3PY8 - chains A and B of the 3 polymer chains in the assembly; structure by X-ray diffraction, 1.74 A resolution.

== Chain A ==
Name: DNA polymerase I
From: Thermus aquaticus
Notes: EC 2.7.7.7; fragment: DNA polymerase I large fragment
UniProt: P19821 (DPO1_THEAQ); residue numbers follow UniProt; this construct covers 293-832
Sequence (540 residues; numbered 293 to 832; the number before each row is that of its first residue):
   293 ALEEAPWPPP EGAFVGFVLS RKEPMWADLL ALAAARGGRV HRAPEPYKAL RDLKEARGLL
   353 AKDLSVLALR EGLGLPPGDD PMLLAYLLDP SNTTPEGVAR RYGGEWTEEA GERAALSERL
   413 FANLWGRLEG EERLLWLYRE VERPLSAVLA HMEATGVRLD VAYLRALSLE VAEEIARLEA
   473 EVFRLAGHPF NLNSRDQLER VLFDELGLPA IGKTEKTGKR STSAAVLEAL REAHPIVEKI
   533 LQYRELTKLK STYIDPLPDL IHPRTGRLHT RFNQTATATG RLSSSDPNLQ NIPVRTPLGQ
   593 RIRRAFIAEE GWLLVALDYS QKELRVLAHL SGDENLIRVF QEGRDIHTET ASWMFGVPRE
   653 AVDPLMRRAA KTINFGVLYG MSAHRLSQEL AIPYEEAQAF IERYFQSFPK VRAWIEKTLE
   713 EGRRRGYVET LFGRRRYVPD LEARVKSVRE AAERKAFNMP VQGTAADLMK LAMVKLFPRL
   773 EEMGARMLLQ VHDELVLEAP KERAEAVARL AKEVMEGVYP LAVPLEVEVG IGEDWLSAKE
Not modelled in the structure: 293
Sequence notes: engineered mutation Lys-614 (Ile in P19821), Lys-747 (Met in P19821)
Bound ions: Mn2+ site 1 near His-443 (its only coordinating residue here); Mn2+ site 2: Glu-462, Glu-465; Mg2+: Asp-610, Asp-785 (together with 2',3'-dideoxycytidine 5'-triphosphate); Mn2+ site 3: Asp-610, Tyr-611, Asp-785 (together with 2',3'-dideoxycytidine 5'-triphosphate)
Small-molecule neighbours: 2',3'-dideoxycytidine 5'-triphosphate (DCT): Arg-573, Asp-610, Tyr-611, Ser-612, Gln-613, Lys-614, Glu-615, His-639, Arg-659, Lys-663, Thr-664, Phe-667, Asp-785
Reported in the primary citation:
  - mutagenesis - M747K: increased catalytic activity on dAMP
  - binding site for the 16-nt DNA strand: Lys-747
  - mutagenesis - I614K (53-fold), I614K/M747K (56-fold): increased catalytic activity on dAMP incorporation opposite abasic

== Chain B ==
Molecule: 12-nt DNA strand
Sequence (12 nucleotides; row label = number of the first residue in the row):
   101 GACCACGGCG CC
Modified positions: DOC (2',3'-dideoxycytidine-5'-monophosphate) at position 112
Bound ions: Mn2+ near DG107 (its only coordinating residue here)

== How chain A and chain B interact ==
Residue-residue contacts - 35 pairs, chain A then chain B:
  Arg-487(A) with DG107(B), hydrogen bond to the phosphate; DG108(B), salt bridge to the phosphate
  Thr-506(A) with DG107(B), hydrogen bond to the phosphate; DG108(B), phosphate contact
  Glu-507(A) with DG107(B), phosphate contact
  Lys-508(A) with DC106(B), phosphate contact; DG107(B), hydrogen bond to the phosphate
  Thr-509(A) with DC106(B), phosphate contact; DG107(B), hydrogen bond to the phosphate
  Ser-513(A) with DG108(B), hydrogen bond to the phosphate
  Thr-514(A) with DG108(B), hydrogen bond to the phosphate
  Ser-515(A) with DG108(B), phosphate contact; DC109(B), phosphate contact
  Ala-516(A) with DC109(B), hydrogen bond to the phosphate
  Arg-536(A) with DG108(B), hydrogen bond to the phosphate; DC109(B), salt bridge to the phosphate
  Lys-540(A) with DG108(B), base contact; DC109(B), hydrogen bond to the base; DG110(B), sugar contact
  Tyr-545(A) with DG110(B), hydrogen bond to the sugar
  Arg-573(A) with DOC_112(B), hydrogen bond to the base
  Gln-582(A) with DC111(B), sugar contact
  Asn-583(A) with DG110(B), hydrogen bond to the base; DC111(B), sugar contact
  Ile-584(A) with DC111(B), sugar contact
  Pro-585(A) with DG110(B), phosphate contact; DC111(B), phosphate contact
  Val-586(A) with DC111(B), hydrogen bond to the phosphate; DOC_112(B), phosphate contact
  Arg-587(A) with DG110(B), salt bridge to the phosphate; DC111(B), salt bridge to the phosphate
  Arg-660(A) with DC111(B), phosphate contact; DOC_112(B), salt bridge to the phosphate
  Val-783(A) with DOC_112(B), sugar contact
  His-784(A) with DOC_112(B), sugar contact
Other interface residues (no listed pair), chain A (28 interface residues in all): Gly-510, Glu-537, Leu-541, Asn-580, Arg-595, Asp-785

== In short ==
28 residues of chain A face 7 of chain B across their interface, with 13 hydrogen bonds and 5 salt bridges.
Polar contacts include Lys-540(A)/DC109(B), Arg-573(A)/DOC_112(B) and Asn-583(A)/DG110(B). From the paper: a
binding site for the 16-nt DNA strand at Lys-747(A); I614K and I614K/M747K of chain A increase catalytic
activity on dAMP incorporation opposite abasic.
Here chain A is DNA polymerase I (Thermus aquaticus) and chain B is a 12-nt DNA strand. Entry 3PY8 (Crystal
structure of a mutant of the large fragment of DNA polymerase I from thermus aquaticus ...) was determined by
X-ray diffraction together with 3PO4 and 3PO5 from the same study.
